8T15 - chains B and K of the 12 polymer chains in the assembly; structure by electron microscopy, 2.70 A resolution.

== Chain B (and K) ==
Protein: Venus-tagged CaMKII Alpha Association Domain
From: Aequorea victoria
Notes: EC 2.7.11.17; chain K of this document is another copy of the same molecule, construct and numbering; everything in this record applies to it too
UniProtKB: chimeric construct of P42212, P11275: residues 93-329 from P42212 (GFP_AEQVI) positions 2-238 (UniProt number = residue number - 91); residues 345-478 from P11275 positions 345-478 (same numbers)
Amino-acid sequence (407 residues; row label = number of the first residue in the row):
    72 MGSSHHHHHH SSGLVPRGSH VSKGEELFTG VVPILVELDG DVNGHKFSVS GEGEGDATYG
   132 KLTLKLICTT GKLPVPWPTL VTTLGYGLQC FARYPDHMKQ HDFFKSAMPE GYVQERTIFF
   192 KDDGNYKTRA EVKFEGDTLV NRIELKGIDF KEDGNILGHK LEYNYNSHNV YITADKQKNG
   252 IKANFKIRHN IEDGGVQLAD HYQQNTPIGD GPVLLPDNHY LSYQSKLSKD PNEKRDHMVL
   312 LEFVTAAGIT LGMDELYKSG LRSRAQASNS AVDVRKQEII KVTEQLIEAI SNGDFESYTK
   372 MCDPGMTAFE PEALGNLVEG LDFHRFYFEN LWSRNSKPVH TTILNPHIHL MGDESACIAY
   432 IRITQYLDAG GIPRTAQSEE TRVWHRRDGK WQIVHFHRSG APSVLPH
Disordered / not traced: 72-344
Differences from the reference sequence: initiating methionine (72); expression tag (73-92); conflict Leu137 (Phe46 in P42212), Leu155 (Phe64 in P42212), Gly156 (Ser65 in P42212), Leu159 (Val68 in P42212), Ala163 (Ser72 in P42212), Thr244 (Met153 in P42212), Ala254 (Val163 in P42212), Gly266 (Ser175 in P42212), Tyr294 (Thr203 in P42212), Lys297 (Ala206 in P42212), Leu322 (His231 in P42212); linker (330-344)
UniProt features mapped onto this chain:
  - modified residue: Tyr157 (Z: -2,3-didehydrotyrosine), Ser404 (Phosphoserine)

== How chain B and chain K interact ==
Residue-residue contacts (43):
  Gly376(B) - His420(K)
  Thr378(B) - His420(K)  hydrogen bond
  Phe380(B) - Ala430(K)  hydrophobic
  Phe380(B) - Tyr431(K)
  Phe380(B) - Glu450(K)
  Phe380(B) - Glu451(K)
  Phe380(B) - Thr452(K)
  Gly386(B) - Ile432(K)
  Gly386(B) - Gln448(K)
  Gly386(B) - Glu450(K)
  Leu388(B) - His418(K)
  His418(B) - Leu388(K)
  His420(B) - Gly376(K)
  His420(B) - Thr378(K)  hydrogen bond
  His420(B) - Val465(K)
  Met422(B) - Ser426(K)
  Met422(B) - Val454(K)  hydrophobic
  Met422(B) - His456(K)
  Ser426(B) - Met422(K)
  Ser426(B) - Ser426(K)  hydrogen bond
  Ala430(B) - Phe380(K)  hydrophobic
  Ala430(B) - His466(K)
  Tyr431(B) - Phe380(K)
  Ile432(B) - Gly386(K)
  Gln448(B) - Gly386(K)
  Glu450(B) - Phe380(K)
  Glu450(B) - Gly386(K)
  Glu450(B) - His468(K)
  Glu451(B) - Phe380(K)
  Thr452(B) - Phe380(K)
  Thr452(B) - His466(K)  hydrogen bond
  Thr452(B) - His468(K)  hydrogen bond
  Val454(B) - Met422(K)  hydrophobic
  His456(B) - Met422(K)
  Val465(B) - His420(K)
  His466(B) - Ala430(K)
  His466(B) - Thr452(K)  hydrogen bond
  His468(B) - Glu450(K)
  His468(B) - Thr452(K)  hydrogen bond
  His468(B) - His468(K)
  His468(B) - Ser470(K)  hydrogen bond
  Ser470(B) - His468(K)  hydrogen bond
  Ser470(B) - Ser470(K)  hydrogen bond
Other interface residues (no listed pair), chain B (31 interface residues in all): Asn387, Glu390, Asn416, Leu421, Gly423, Glu425, Cys428, Trp455, Arg469
Other interface residues (no listed pair), chain K (31 interface residues in all): Asn387, Glu390, Asn416, Leu421, Gly423, Glu425, Cys428, Trp455, Arg469

== Summary ==
The chain B/chain K interface involves 31 residues from each chain; the contacts include 10 hydrogen bonds.
Polar pairs include Thr378(B)-His420(K), Ser426(B)-Ser426(K) and Thr452(B)-His466(K).
Both chains are Venus-tagged CaMKII Alpha Association Domain (Aequorea victoria). Entry 8T15 (Cryo-EM
structure of dodecameric hub domain of CaMKII alpha) was determined by electron microscopy, deposited together
with 8SYG, 8T6K, 8T6Q, 8T17 and 8T18.
